PDB entry 7UO9 | electron microscopy, 3.13 A resolution | chains C and D of the 6 polymer chains in the assembly

# Chain C
Molecule: Non-structural protein 7
Source organism: Severe acute respiratory syndrome coronavirus 2
UniProt: P0DTD1 (R1AB_SARS2); residues 1-83 here correspond to UniProt positions 3860-3942 (UniProt number = residue number + 3859)
Chain sequence (92 residues; each row starts with the number of its first residue; numbers below 1 keep their minus sign (Val-8 is residue -8)):
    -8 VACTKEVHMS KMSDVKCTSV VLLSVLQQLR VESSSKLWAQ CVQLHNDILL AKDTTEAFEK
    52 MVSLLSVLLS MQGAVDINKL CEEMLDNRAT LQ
Unresolved in the structure: -8 to 0, 74-83
Differences from the reference sequence: expression tag (-8 to 0)
Curated features (UniProtKB/Swiss-Prot):
  - site: Gln83 (Cleavage)

# Chain D
Molecule: Non-structural protein 8
Source organism: Severe acute respiratory syndrome coronavirus 2
UniProt: P0DTD1 (R1AB_SARS2); residues 1-198 here correspond to UniProt positions 3943-4140 (UniProt number = residue number + 3942)
Chain sequence (198 residues; row label = number of the first residue in the row):
     1 AIASEFSSLP SYAAFATAQE AYEQAVANGD SEVVLKKLKK SLNVAKSEFD RDAAMQRKLE
    61 KMADQAMTQM YKQARSEDKR AKVTSAMQTM LFTMLRKLDN DALNNIINNA RDGCVPLNII
   121 PLTTAAKLMV VIPDYNTYKN TCDGTTFTYA SALWEIQQVV DADSKIVQLS EISMDNSPNL
   181 AWPLIVTALR ANSAVKLQ
Unresolved in the structure: 1-5, 192-198
Curated features (UniProtKB/Swiss-Prot):
  - site: Gln198 (Cleavage)

# Interface between chain C and chain D
Contacting residue pairs - 54 pairs, chain C then chain D:
  Lys2(C) with Lys97(D); Leu98(D), hydrogen bond (side chain-backbone)
  Asp5(C) with Lys97(D), salt bridge; Leu98(D)
  Cys8(C) with Met94(D)
  Thr9(C) with Met94(D); Leu95(D); Leu98(D)
  Val12(C) with Met87(D); Met90(D), hydrophobic; Leu91(D), hydrophobic; Met94(D), hydrophobic
  Leu13(C) with Leu91(D), hydrophobic
  Ser15(C) with Met87(D)
  Val16(C) with Met87(D), hydrophobic; Gln88(D); Leu91(D), hydrophobic
  Gln19(C) with Thr84(D); Met87(D); Gln88(D)
  Leu28(C) with Ile119(D), hydrophobic
  Gln31(C) with Ile119(D)
  Phe49(C) with Leu98(D), hydrophobic; Asn100(D)
  Glu50(C) with Leu122(D)
  Met52(C) with Leu103(D), hydrophobic
  Val53(C) with Ala102(D), hydrophobic; Leu103(D), hydrophobic; Ile120(D), hydrophobic
  Ser54(C) with Ile119(D); Ile120(D), hydrogen bond (side chain-backbone); Leu122(D)
  Leu56(C) with Leu95(D), hydrophobic; Leu103(D), hydrophobic; Ile106(D), hydrophobic; Ile107(D), hydrophobic
  Ser57(C) with Pro116(D); Ile119(D); Ile120(D), hydrogen bond (side chain-backbone)
  Val58(C) with Ile119(D), hydrophobic
  Leu59(C) with Leu91(D), hydrophobic
  Leu60(C) with Ile106(D); Ala110(D), hydrophobic; Val115(D)
  Ser61(C) with Pro116(D); Asn118(D)
  Ile68(C) with Phe92(D), hydrophobic; Arg111(D)
  Asn69(C) with Arg111(D), hydrogen bond (side chain-backbone)
  Leu71(C) with Gln88(D); Phe92(D), hydrophobic; Arg96(D), hydrogen bond (backbone-side chain)
  Cys72(C) with Arg111(D)
  Glu73(C) with Arg111(D)
Other interface residues (no listed pair), chain C (32 interface residues in all): Val6, Leu20, Lys51, Gln63, Val66
Other interface residues (no listed pair), chain D (28 interface residues in all): Val83, Thr89, Pro121, Ala150

# Summary
The interface between chain C and chain D involves 32 residues on one side and 28 on the other; the contacts
include 5 hydrogen bonds and 1 salt bridge. Polar contacts include Asp5(C)-Lys97(D), Lys2(C)-Leu98(D) and
Ser54(C)-Ile120(D).
Here chain C is Non-structural protein 7 and chain D is Non-structural protein 8, both from Severe acute
respiratory syndrome coronavirus 2. Entry 7UO9 (SARS-CoV-2 replication-transcription complex bound to UTP, in
a pre-catalytic state) was determined by electron microscopy (same publication as 7UO4, 7UO7 and 7UOE).
